Entry 6ALH (electron microscopy, 4.40 A resolution (low resolution: residue-level contacts below are approximate; hydrogen-bond / salt-bridge calls are withheld)); this record covers chains A and J of the 8 polymer chains in the assembly.

== Chain A ==
Molecule: 29-nt DNA strand
Sequence (29 nucleotides; row label = number of the first residue in the row):
     1 GGGCTACCTCTCCATGACGGCGAATACCC
Not modelled in the structure: 7-13

== Chain J ==
Protein: DNA-directed RNA polymerase subunit beta'
From: Escherichia coli (strain K12)
Notes: EC 2.7.7.6
UniProtKB: P0A8T7 (RPOC_ECOLI); residues 1-1407 here = UniProt positions 1-1407
Sequence (1407 residues; numbered 1 to 1407; the number before each row is that of its first residue):
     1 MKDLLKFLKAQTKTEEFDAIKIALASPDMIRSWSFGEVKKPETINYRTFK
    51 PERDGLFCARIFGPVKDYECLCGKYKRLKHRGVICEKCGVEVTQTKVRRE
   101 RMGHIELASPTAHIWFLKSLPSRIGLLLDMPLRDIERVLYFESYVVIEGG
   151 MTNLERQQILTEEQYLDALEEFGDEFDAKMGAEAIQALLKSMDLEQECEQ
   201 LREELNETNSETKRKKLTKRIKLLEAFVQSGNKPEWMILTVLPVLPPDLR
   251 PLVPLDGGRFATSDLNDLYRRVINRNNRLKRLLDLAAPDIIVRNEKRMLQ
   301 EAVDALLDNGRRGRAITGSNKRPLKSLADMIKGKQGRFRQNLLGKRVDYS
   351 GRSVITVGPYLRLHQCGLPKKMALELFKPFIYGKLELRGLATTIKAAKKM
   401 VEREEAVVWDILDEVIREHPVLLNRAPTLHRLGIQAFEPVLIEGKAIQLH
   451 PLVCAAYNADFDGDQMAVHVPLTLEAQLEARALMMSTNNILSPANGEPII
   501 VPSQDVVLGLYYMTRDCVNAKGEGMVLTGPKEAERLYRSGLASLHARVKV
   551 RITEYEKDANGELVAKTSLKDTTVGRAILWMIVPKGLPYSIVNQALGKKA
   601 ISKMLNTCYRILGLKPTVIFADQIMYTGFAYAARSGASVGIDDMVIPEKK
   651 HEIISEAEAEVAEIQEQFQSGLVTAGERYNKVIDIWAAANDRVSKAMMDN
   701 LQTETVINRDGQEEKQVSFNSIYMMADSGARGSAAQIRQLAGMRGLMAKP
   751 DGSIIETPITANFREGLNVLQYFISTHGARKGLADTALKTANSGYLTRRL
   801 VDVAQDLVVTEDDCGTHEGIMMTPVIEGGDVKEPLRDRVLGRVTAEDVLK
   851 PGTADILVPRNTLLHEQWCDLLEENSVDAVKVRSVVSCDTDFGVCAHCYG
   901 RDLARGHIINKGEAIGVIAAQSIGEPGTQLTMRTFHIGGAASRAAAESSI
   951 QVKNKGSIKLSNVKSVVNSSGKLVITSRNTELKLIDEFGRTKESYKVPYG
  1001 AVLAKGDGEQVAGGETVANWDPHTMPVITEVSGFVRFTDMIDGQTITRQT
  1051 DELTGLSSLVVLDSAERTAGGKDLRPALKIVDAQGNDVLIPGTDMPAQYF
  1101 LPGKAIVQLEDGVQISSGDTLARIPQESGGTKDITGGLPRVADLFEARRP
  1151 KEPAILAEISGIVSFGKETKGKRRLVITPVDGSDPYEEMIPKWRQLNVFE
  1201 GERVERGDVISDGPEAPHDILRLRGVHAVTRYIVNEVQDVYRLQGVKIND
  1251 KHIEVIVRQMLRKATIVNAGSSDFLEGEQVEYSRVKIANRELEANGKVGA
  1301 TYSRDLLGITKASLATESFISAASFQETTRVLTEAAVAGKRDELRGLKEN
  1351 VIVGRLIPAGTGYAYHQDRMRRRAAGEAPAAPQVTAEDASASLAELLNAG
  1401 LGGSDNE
Not modelled in the structure: 1-15, 934-947, 1127-1135, 1374-1407
UniProt features mapped onto this chain:
  - binding site (Zn(2+)): Cys70, Cys72, Cys85, Cys88, Cys814, Cys888, Cys895, Cys898
  - binding site (Mg(2+)): Asp460, Asp462, Asp464
  - modified residue: Lys983 (N6-acetyllysine)
  - mutagenesis: Gln504 (Q504P: Resistant to antibiotics salinamide A and B), Asn690 (N690D: Resistant to antibiotics salinamide A and B), Met697 (M697V: Resistant to antibiotics salinamide A and B), Ala735 (A735T: Resistant to antibiotics salinamide A and B), Arg738 (R738C/H/P/S: Resistant to antibiotics salinamide A and B), Ala748 (A748E: Resistant to antibiotics salinamide A and B), Pro758 (P758S/T: Resistant to antibiotics salinamide A and B), Phe763 (F763C: Resistant to antibiotics salinamide A and B), Ser775 (S775A: Resistant to antibiotics salinamide A and B), Ala779 (A779T/V: Resistant to antibiotics salinamide A and B), Arg780 (R780C: Resistant to antibiotics salinamide A and B), Gly782 (G782A/C: Resistant to antibiotics salinamide A and B), 1 further mutagenesis entry in UniProt
Bound ions: Zn2+ site 1: Cys70, Cys72, Lys74; Mg2+: Asp460, Asp462 (shared with 1 residue of chain R); Zn2+ site 2: Cys814, Arg883, Cys888, Cys895, Cys898

== How chain A and chain J interact ==
Pairs across the interface (7; chain A residue first):
  DT5(A) - Tyr46(J)
  DG20(A) - Arg1148(J)
  DC21(A) - Glu1146(J)
  DC21(A) - Arg1148(J)
  DA23(A) - Lys219(J)
  DA24(A) - Lys216(J)
  DT25(A) - Arg133(J)
Interface residues without a listed pair, chain A (9 interface residues in all): DA14, DG22, DC29
Interface residues without a listed pair, chain J (9 interface residues in all): Arg314, Lys1170, Lys1311

== Summary ==
The chain A/chain J interface involves 9 residues from each chain. The Mg2+ site is built by Asp460(J) and
Asp462(J). Curated annotation (UniProt) lists 8 Zn2+-binding residues, 3 Mg2+-binding residues and 13
mutagenesis sites on chain J.
Here chain A is a 29-nt DNA strand and chain J is DNA-directed RNA polymerase subunit beta' (Escherichia coli
(strain K12)). Entry 6ALH (CryoEM structure of E.coli RNA polymerase elongation complex) was determined by
electron microscopy together with 6ALF and 6ALG from the same study.
